PDB entry 5TSX | X-ray diffraction, 1.90 A resolution | chains A and M of the 9 polymer chains in the assembly

== Chain A ==
Molecule: HIV-1 CA protein
From: Human immunodeficiency virus type 1 group M subtype B (isolate NY5)
UniProt: P12493 (GAG_HV1N5); residues 1-231 here correspond to UniProt positions 133-363 (UniProt number = residue number + 132)
Sequence (231 residues; each row starts with the number of its first residue):
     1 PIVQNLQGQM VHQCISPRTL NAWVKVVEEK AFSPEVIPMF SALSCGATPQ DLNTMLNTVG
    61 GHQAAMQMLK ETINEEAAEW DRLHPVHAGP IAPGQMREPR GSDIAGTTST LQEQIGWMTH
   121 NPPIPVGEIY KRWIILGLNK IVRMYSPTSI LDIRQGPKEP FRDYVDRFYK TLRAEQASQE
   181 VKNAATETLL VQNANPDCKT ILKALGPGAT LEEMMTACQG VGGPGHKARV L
Disordered / not traced: 220-231
Differences from the reference sequence: engineered mutation C14 (Ala146 in P12493), C45 (Glu177 in P12493), A184 (Trp316 in P12493), A185 (Met317 in P12493)
UniProt features mapped onto this chain:
  - region: N57 to Q95 (Interaction with human PPIA/CYPA and NUP153), P85 to P93 (PPIA/CYPA-binding loop)
  - site: L231 (Cleavage)
  - modified residue: S16 (Phosphoserine)
Small-molecule neighbours: fluorescein (FLU; 2-(6-hydroxy-3-oxo-3H-xanthen-9-yl)-benzoic acid): E76, W80, H84, P125, E128, I129, R132, W133

== Chain M ==
Molecule: Nuclear pore complex protein Nup153
UniProt: P49790 (NU153_HUMAN), isoform P49790-2; residues 1407-1429 here correspond to UniProt positions 1365-1387 (UniProt number = residue number - 42)
Sequence (23 residues; numbered 1407 to 1429; the number before each row is that of its first residue):
  1407 TNNSPSGVFT FGANSSTPAA SAQ
Disordered / not traced: 1407-1409, 1421-1429

== Chain A / chain M interface ==
Pairs across the interface - 14 pairs, chain A then chain M:
  N53(A) with F1417(M); G1418(M)
  L56(A) with F1417(M), hydrophobic
  N57(A) with F1415(M); T1416(M), hydrogen bond (side chain-backbone); F1417(M), hydrogen bond (side chain-backbone)
  M66(A) with F1417(M)
  K70(A) with T1416(M); F1417(M)
  I73(A) with F1417(M), hydrophobic
  G106(A) with G1418(M); A1419(M), hydrogen bond (backbone-backbone)
  T107(A) with G1418(M); A1419(M)
Also at the interface, not in a pair above, chain A (12 interface residues in all): Q67, L69, A105, Y130

== In short ==
12 residues of chain A face 5 of chain M across their interface, with 3 hydrogen bonds. Polar contacts include
N57(A)-T1416(M), N57(A)-F1417(M) and G106(A)-A1419(M). Ligands of chain A: fluorescein.
Here chain A is HIV-1 CA protein (Human immunodeficiency virus type 1 group M subtype B (isolate NY5)) and
chain M is Nuclear pore complex protein Nup153. Entry 5TSX (HIV-1 CA hexamer with NUP153 peptide - P1 crystal
form) was determined by X-ray diffraction.
